PDB entry 8QHO | X-ray diffraction, 1.43 A resolution | chain AAA

Chain AAA:
Protein: Carbonic anhydrase 2
Organism: Homo sapiens
Notes: EC 4.2.1.1
UniProtKB: P00918 (CAH2_HUMAN); the author numbering skips numbers that UniProt does not, so the offset changes along the chain: 1-125 = UniProt 1-125; 127-261 = UniProt 126-260
Chain sequence (260 residues; numbered 1 to 261; 1 number in that range is skipped by the numbering (no residue carries it; nothing is unmodelled there); the number before each row is that of its first residue):
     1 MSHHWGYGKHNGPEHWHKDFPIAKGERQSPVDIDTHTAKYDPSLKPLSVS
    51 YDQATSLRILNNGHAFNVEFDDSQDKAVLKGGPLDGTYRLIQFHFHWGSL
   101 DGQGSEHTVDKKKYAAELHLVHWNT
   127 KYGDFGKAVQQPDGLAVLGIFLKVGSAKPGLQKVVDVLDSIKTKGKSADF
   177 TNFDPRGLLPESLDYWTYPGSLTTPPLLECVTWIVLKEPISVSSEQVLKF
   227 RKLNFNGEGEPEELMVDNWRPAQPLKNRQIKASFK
Unresolved in the structure: 1-2
Ion coordination: Zn2+: H94, H96, H119 (together with KIX)
Small-molecule neighbours: KIX (1,1-bis(oxidanyl)-3,4-dihydro-2,1$L4-benzoxaborinine): Q92, H94, H96, E106, H119, V121, F131, V143, S197, L198, T199, T200, W209
Swiss-Prot annotation at these positions:
  - active site: H64 (Proton donor/acceptor)
  - binding site (Zn(2+)): H94, H96, H119
  - binding site (substrate): T199, T200
  - site: Y7 (Fine-tunes the proton-transfer properties of H-64), N62 (Fine-tunes the proton-transfer properties of H-64), N67 (Fine-tunes the proton-transfer properties of H-64), Q92 (Involved in the binding of some activators, including histamine and L-histidine)
  - modified residue: S2 (N-acetylserine), S166 (Phosphoserine), S173 (Phosphoserine)

In short:
Bound to chain AAA: compound KIX. H94, H96 and H119 coordinate Zn2+. UniProt lists active-site residue H64, 3
Zn2+-binding residues and substrate-binding residues T199 and T200.
Chain AAA is Carbonic anhydrase 2 (Homo sapiens); the structure, Human Carbonic Anhydrase II in complex with
3,4-dihydro-1H-benzo[c][1,2]oxaborinin-1-ol, was determined by X-ray diffraction, deposited together with
8QQ9, 8QKZ, 8Q7G and 8Q6L.
